PDB entry 5AV9 | X-ray diffraction, 2.20 A resolution | chains D and J of the 10 polymer chains in the assembly

== Chain D ==
Name: Histone H2B type 1-J
From: Homo sapiens
UniProt: P06899 (H2B1J_HUMAN); residues 0-125 here correspond to UniProt positions 1-126 (UniProt number = residue number + 1)
Sequence (129 residues; numbered -3 to 125; the number before each row is that of its first residue; numbers below 1 keep their minus sign (Gly-3 is residue -3)):
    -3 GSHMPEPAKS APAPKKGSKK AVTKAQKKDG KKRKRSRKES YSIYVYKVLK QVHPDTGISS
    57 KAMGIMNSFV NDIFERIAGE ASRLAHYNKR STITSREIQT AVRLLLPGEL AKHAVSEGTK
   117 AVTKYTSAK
Unresolved in the structure: -3 to 28
Construct notes: expression tag (-3 to -1)
Ion coordination: Mn2+: Val48 (shared with 1 residue of chain E)
Curated features (UniProtKB/Swiss-Prot):
  - modified residue: Pro1 (N-acetylproline), Glu2 (ADP-ribosyl glutamic acid), Lys5 (N6-(2-hydroxyisobutyryl)lysine), Ser6 (ADP-ribosylserine), Lys11 (N6-(beta-hydroxybutyryl)lysine), Lys12 (N6-(2-hydroxyisobutyryl)lysine), Ser14 (Phosphoserine), Lys15 (N6-acetyllysine), Lys16 (N6-(beta-hydroxybutyryl)lysine), Lys20 (N6-(2-hydroxyisobutyryl)lysine), Lys23 (N6-(2-hydroxyisobutyryl)lysine), Lys24 (N6-(2-hydroxyisobutyryl)lysine), Lys34 (N6-(2-hydroxyisobutyryl)lysine), Glu35 (PolyADP-ribosyl glutamic acid), Ser36 (Phosphoserine), Lys43 (N6-(2-hydroxyisobutyryl)lysine), Lys46 (N6-(2-hydroxyisobutyryl)lysine), Lys57 (N6,N6-dimethyllysine), Arg79 (Dimethylated arginine), Lys85 (N6,N6,N6-trimethyllysine) and 6 more in UniProt
  - glycosylation: Ser112 (O-linked (GlcNAc) serine)
  - cross-link (Glycyl lysine isopeptide (Lys-Gly)): Lys5 (interchain with G-Cter in SUMO2), Lys20 (interchain with G-Cter in SUMO2), Lys34 (interchain with G-Cter in ubiquitin), Lys120 (interchain with G-Cter in ubiquitin)

== Chain J ==
Molecule: 147-nt DNA strand
Sequence (147 nucleotides; numbered -73 to 73; the number before each row is that of its first residue; numbers below 1 keep their minus sign (DA-73 is residue -73)):
   -73 ATCAATATCC ACCTGCAGAT ACTACCAAAA GTGTATTTGG AAACTGCTCC ATCAAAAGGC
   -13 ATGTTCAGCT GGATTCCAGC TGAACATGCC TTTTGATGGA GCAGTTTCCA AATACACTTT
    47 TGGTAGTATC TGCAGGTGGA TATTGAT
Ion coordination: Mn2+ site 1: DG-35, DG-34; Mn2+ site 2 near DG-3 (its only coordinating residue here); Mn2+ site 3 near DG5 (its only coordinating residue here); Mn2+ site 4 near DG27 (its only coordinating residue here); Mn2+ site 5 near DG48 (its only coordinating residue here); Mn2+ site 6 near DG61 (its only coordinating residue here)

== Chain D / chain J interface ==
Contacting residue pairs - 14 pairs, chain D then chain J:
  Arg29(D) - DT-29(J)  hydrogen bond to the base
  Arg29(D) - DG-28(J)  hydrogen bond to the sugar
  Arg29(D) - DC-27(J)  hydrogen bond to the phosphate
  Lys30(D) - DG49(J)  base contact
  Arg31(D) - DT-26(J)  sugar contact
  Ser32(D) - DT50(J)  phosphate contact
  Arg33(D) - DG49(J)  phosphate contact
  Arg33(D) - DT50(J)  phosphate contact
  Lys34(D) - DG49(J)  hydrogen bond to the phosphate
  Lys34(D) - DT50(J)  hydrogen bond to the phosphate
  Glu35(D) - DG49(J)  phosphate contact
  Ser36(D) - DG49(J)  hydrogen bond to the phosphate
  Ile39(D) - DG48(J)  phosphate contact
  Tyr40(D) - DG48(J)  sugar contact
Also at the interface, not in a pair above, chain J (8 interface residues in all): DC-30

== Summary ==
Chain D and chain J form an interface of 10 and 8 residues respectively; the contacts include 6 hydrogen
bonds. Polar pairs include Arg29(D)-DT-29(J), Arg29(D)-DG-28(J) and Arg29(D)-DC-27(J). DG-35(J) and DG-34(J)
form the Mn2+ site 1.
Chain D is Histone H2B type 1-J (Homo sapiens) and chain J is a 147-nt DNA strand; the structure, human
nucleosome core particle, was determined by X-ray diffraction (same publication as 5AV5, 5AV6, 5AV8, 5AVB and
5AVC).
